PDB entry 1S2V | X-ray diffraction, 2.10 A resolution | chains B and D of the 4 polymer chains in the assembly

# Chain B (and D)
Name: Phosphoenolpyruvate phosphomutase
From: Mytilus edulis
Notes: EC 5.4.2.9; chain D of this document is another copy of the same molecule, construct and numbering; everything in this record applies to it too
UniProtKB: P56839 (PEPM_MYTED); residue numbers follow UniProt; this construct covers 1-295
Sequence (295 residues; each row starts with the number of its first residue):
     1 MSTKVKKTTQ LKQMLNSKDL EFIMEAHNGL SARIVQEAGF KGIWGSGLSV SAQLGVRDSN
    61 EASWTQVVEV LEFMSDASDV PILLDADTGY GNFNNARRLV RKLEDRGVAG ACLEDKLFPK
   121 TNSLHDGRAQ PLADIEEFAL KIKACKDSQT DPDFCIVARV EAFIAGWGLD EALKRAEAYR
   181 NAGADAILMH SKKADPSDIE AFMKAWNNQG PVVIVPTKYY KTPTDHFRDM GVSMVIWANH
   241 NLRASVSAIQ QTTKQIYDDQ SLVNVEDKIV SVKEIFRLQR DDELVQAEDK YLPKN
Disordered / not traced: 1-3, 124-126, 294-295 (chain D: 1-3, 120-129, 295)
Bound ions: Mg2+ near D85 (its only coordinating residue here)
Curated features (UniProtKB/Swiss-Prot):
  - active site: D58 (Nucleophile)
  - binding site (Mg(2+)): D58
  - mutagenesis: D58 (D58A/S: Abolishes enzyme activity; D58N: Strongly reduces enzyme activity), D85 (D85A: Strongly reduces enzyme activity and increases KM), D87 (D87A: Strongly reduces enzyme activity), E114 (E114A: Strongly reduces enzyme activity), N122 (N122A/D: Strongly reduces enzyme activity), R159 (R159A: Strongly reduces enzyme activity), H190 (H190A: Strongly reduces enzyme activity)

# How chain B and chain D interact
Pairs across the interface - 29 pairs, chain B then chain D:
  V56(B) with R98(D)
  N60(B) with N95(D), hydrogen bond (backbone-side chain)
  E61(B) with W64(D); N94(D), hydrogen bond; R98(D), hydrogen bond (backbone-side chain)
  S63(B) with S63(D); W64(D); T65(D), hydrogen bond
  W64(B) with E61(D); S63(D)
  T65(B) with S63(D), hydrogen bond; T65(D), hydrogen bond; Q66(D)
  Q66(B) with T65(D)
  G91(B) with P119(D)
  N92(B) with P119(D)
  N94(B) with R57(D); E61(D), hydrogen bond
  N95(B) with N60(D), hydrogen bond (side chain-backbone)
  R97(B) with R57(D)
  R98(B) with V56(D); E61(D), hydrogen bond (side chain-backbone)
  F118(B) with F118(D), hydrophobic; P119(D)
  P119(B) with G91(D); N92(D); F118(D)
  K120(B) with N92(D), hydrogen bond (backbone-side chain)
  T121(B) with E137(D)
Interface residues without a listed pair, chain B (18 interface residues in all): R57
Interface residues without a listed pair, chain D (19 interface residues in all): S59, A62, R97

# In short
The interface between chain B and chain D involves 18 residues on one side and 19 on the other; the contacts
include 10 hydrogen bonds. Among the polar pairs are N60(B)-N95(D), E61(B)-N94(D) and E61(B)-R98(D).
Chain B and chain D are both Phosphoenolpyruvate phosphomutase (Mytilus edulis); the structure, Crystal
structure of phosphoenolpyruvate mutase complexed with Mg(II), was determined by X-ray diffraction together
with 1S2T, 1S2U and 1S2W from the same study.
